8YTI - chains K and S of the 22 polymer chains in the assembly; structure by X-ray diffraction, 2.70 A resolution.

# Chain K
Protein: Histone H3.1
From: Homo sapiens
UniProtKB: P68431 (H31_HUMAN); residues 0-135 here correspond to UniProt positions 1-136 (UniProt number = residue number + 1)
Amino-acid sequence (136 residues; row label = number of the first residue in the row; numbering starts at 0):
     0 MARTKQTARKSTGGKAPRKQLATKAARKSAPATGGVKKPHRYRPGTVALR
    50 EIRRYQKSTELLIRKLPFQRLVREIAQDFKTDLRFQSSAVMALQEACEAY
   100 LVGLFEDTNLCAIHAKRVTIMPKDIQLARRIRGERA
Disordered / not traced: 0-29

# Chain S
Molecule: 169-nt DNA strand
From: synthetic construct
Sequence (169 nucleotides; numbered -82 to 86; the number before each row is that of its first residue; numbers below 1 keep their minus sign (DG-82 is residue -82)):
   -82 GCTTTTTTTTTTCACAATCCCGGTGCCGAGGCCGCTCAATTGGTCGTAGA
   -32 CAGCTCTAGCACCGCTTAAACGCACGTACGGAATCCGTACGTGCGTTTAA
    18 GCGGTGCTAGAGCTGTCTACGACCAATTGAGCGGCCTCGGCACCGGGATT
    68 GTGAAAAAAAAAAGCTGCA
Metal / ion sites: Ca2+ site 1: DG-52 (shared with 1 residue of chain T); K+: DT-26, DA-25; Ca2+ site 2: DG-24 (shared with 1 residue of chain T); Ca2+ site 3: DG10 (shared with 1 residue of chain T); Ca2+ site 4: DT45 (shared with 1 residue of chain J); Ca2+ site 5 near DG48 (its only coordinating residue here); Ca2+ site 6: DG51 (shared with 1 residue of chain T); Ca2+ site 7 near DG70 (its only coordinating residue here)

# Chain K / chain S interface
Residue-residue contacts (31):
  Gly33(K) with DA74(S), phosphate contact
  Gly34(K) with DA73(S), phosphate contact
  Val35(K) with DA73(S), phosphate contact
  Arg40(K) with DA71(S), phosphate contact; DA72(S), phosphate contact
  Tyr41(K) with DG70(S), phosphate contact; DA71(S), phosphate contact
  Arg42(K) with DA-5(S), salt bridge to the phosphate; DA71(S), salt bridge to the phosphate
  Pro43(K) with DT-6(S), phosphate contact; DA-5(S), sugar contact
  Thr45(K) with DG70(S), phosphate contact; DA71(S), hydrogen bond to the phosphate
  Leu48(K) with DG70(S), phosphate contact
  Arg52(K) with DG70(S), salt bridge to the phosphate
  Arg63(K) with DA-14(S), phosphate contact; DA-13(S), salt bridge to the phosphate
  Arg72(K) with DC-23(S), salt bridge to the phosphate
  Arg83(K) with DG-24(S), phosphate contact; DC-23(S), phosphate contact
  Phe84(K) with DG-24(S), phosphate contact; DC-23(S), hydrogen bond to the phosphate
  Gln85(K) with DG-24(S), phosphate contact
  Ser86(K) with DG-24(S), hydrogen bond to the phosphate
  Arg116(K) with DG-3(S), phosphate contact; DG-2(S), salt bridge to the phosphate
  Val117(K) with DG-3(S), hydrogen bond to the phosphate
  Thr118(K) with DC-4(S), hydrogen bond to the phosphate; DG-3(S), hydrogen bond to the phosphate
  Met120(K) with DG-3(S), phosphate contact; DG-2(S), phosphate contact
Also at the interface, not in a pair above, chain K (24 interface residues in all): Thr32, His39, Leu82, Lys115
Also at the interface, not in a pair above, chain S (15 interface residues in all): DT69

# Overview
The interface between chain K and chain S involves 24 residues on one side and 15 on the other; the contacts
include 6 hydrogen bonds and 6 salt bridges. Polar contacts include Thr45(K)-DA71(S), Phe84(K)-DC-23(S) and
Ser86(K)-DG-24(S). DT-26(S) and DA-25(S) form the K+ site.
Here chain K is Histone H3.1 (Homo sapiens) and chain S is a 169-nt DNA strand (synthetic construct). Entry
8YTI (Crystal Structure of Nucleosome-H1x Linker Histone Assembly (sticky-169a DNA fragment)) was determined
by X-ray diffraction.
